4KFU - chain A; structure by X-ray diffraction, 1.89 A resolution.

# Chain A
Molecule: Genome packaging NTPase B204
Source organism: Sulfolobus turreted icosahedral virus 2
Notes: EC 3.-.-.-
UniProt: D5IEZ9 (D5IEZ9_9VIRU); residue numbers follow UniProt; this construct covers 1-204
Amino-acid sequence (212 residues; row label = number of the first residue in the row):
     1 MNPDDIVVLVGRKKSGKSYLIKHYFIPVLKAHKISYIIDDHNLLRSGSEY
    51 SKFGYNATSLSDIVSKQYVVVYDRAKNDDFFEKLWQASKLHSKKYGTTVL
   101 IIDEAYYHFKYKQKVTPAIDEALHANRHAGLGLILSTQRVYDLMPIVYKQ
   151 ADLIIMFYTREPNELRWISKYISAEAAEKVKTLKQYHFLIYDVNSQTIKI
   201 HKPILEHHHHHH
Not modelled in the structure: 1, 207-212
Sequence notes: expression tag (205-212)
Ion coordination: Mg2+: Ser-18 (together with AMP-PCP); Zn2+: Asp-39, His-41, Asp-73, His-108
Small-molecule neighbours:
  - AMP-PCP (ACP; phosphomethylphosphonic acid adenylate ester): Tyr-158, Leu-183, Lys-184, Gln-185
  - AMP-PCP: Arg-12, Lys-13, Lys-14, Ser-15, Gly-16, Lys-17, Ser-18, Tyr-19, Asn-42, Glu-49, Asp-103, Gln-138, Tyr-186, Pro-203, Ile-204, Leu-205
  - citrate anion (FLC): Arg-160, Glu-161, Pro-162
What the authors report for this chain:
  - binding site for AMP-PCP: Lys-13, Lys-14, Gly-16, Lys-17, Ser-18, Tyr-19, Leu-183, Lys-184, Gln-185, Tyr-186, Ile-204
  - conformationally variable residues (loop rearrangement, order/disorder transition, side-chain flip): Gly-11 to Lys-17, Ser-18, Tyr-19, His-41 to Gly-47, Glu-49, Arg-74 to Asp-78, Tyr-186
  - Zn2+ coordination: Asp-39, His-41, Asp-73, His-108
  - catalytic residues: Glu-49
  - catalytic residues: Arg-127 (proposed by the authors, not directly observed)
  - Mg2+ coordination through a water molecule: Glu-49

# In short
Chain A binds AMP-PCP and citrate anion. The Zn2+ site is built by Asp-39, His-41, Asp-73 and His-108. The
paper reports catalytic residues Glu-49 and Arg-127; a binding site for AMP-PCP at Lys-13, Lys-14 and Gly-16
among others.
Chain A is Genome packaging NTPase B204 (Sulfolobus turreted icosahedral virus 2); the structure, Structure of
the genome packaging NTPase B204 from Sulfolobus turreted icosahedral virus 2 in complex with ..., was
determined by X-ray diffraction (same publication as 4KFR, 4KFS and 4KFT).
